Entry 8GL8 (electron microscopy, 2.20 A resolution); this record covers chains A and E of the 8 polymer chains in the assembly.

Chain A:
Name: Protein involved in gliding motility SprA
Organism: Flavobacterium johnsoniae
UniProtKB: A0A1M5G5I4 (A0A1M5G5I4_FLAJO); residue numbers follow UniProt; this construct covers 1-2403
Amino-acid sequence (2403 residues; each row starts with the number of its first residue):
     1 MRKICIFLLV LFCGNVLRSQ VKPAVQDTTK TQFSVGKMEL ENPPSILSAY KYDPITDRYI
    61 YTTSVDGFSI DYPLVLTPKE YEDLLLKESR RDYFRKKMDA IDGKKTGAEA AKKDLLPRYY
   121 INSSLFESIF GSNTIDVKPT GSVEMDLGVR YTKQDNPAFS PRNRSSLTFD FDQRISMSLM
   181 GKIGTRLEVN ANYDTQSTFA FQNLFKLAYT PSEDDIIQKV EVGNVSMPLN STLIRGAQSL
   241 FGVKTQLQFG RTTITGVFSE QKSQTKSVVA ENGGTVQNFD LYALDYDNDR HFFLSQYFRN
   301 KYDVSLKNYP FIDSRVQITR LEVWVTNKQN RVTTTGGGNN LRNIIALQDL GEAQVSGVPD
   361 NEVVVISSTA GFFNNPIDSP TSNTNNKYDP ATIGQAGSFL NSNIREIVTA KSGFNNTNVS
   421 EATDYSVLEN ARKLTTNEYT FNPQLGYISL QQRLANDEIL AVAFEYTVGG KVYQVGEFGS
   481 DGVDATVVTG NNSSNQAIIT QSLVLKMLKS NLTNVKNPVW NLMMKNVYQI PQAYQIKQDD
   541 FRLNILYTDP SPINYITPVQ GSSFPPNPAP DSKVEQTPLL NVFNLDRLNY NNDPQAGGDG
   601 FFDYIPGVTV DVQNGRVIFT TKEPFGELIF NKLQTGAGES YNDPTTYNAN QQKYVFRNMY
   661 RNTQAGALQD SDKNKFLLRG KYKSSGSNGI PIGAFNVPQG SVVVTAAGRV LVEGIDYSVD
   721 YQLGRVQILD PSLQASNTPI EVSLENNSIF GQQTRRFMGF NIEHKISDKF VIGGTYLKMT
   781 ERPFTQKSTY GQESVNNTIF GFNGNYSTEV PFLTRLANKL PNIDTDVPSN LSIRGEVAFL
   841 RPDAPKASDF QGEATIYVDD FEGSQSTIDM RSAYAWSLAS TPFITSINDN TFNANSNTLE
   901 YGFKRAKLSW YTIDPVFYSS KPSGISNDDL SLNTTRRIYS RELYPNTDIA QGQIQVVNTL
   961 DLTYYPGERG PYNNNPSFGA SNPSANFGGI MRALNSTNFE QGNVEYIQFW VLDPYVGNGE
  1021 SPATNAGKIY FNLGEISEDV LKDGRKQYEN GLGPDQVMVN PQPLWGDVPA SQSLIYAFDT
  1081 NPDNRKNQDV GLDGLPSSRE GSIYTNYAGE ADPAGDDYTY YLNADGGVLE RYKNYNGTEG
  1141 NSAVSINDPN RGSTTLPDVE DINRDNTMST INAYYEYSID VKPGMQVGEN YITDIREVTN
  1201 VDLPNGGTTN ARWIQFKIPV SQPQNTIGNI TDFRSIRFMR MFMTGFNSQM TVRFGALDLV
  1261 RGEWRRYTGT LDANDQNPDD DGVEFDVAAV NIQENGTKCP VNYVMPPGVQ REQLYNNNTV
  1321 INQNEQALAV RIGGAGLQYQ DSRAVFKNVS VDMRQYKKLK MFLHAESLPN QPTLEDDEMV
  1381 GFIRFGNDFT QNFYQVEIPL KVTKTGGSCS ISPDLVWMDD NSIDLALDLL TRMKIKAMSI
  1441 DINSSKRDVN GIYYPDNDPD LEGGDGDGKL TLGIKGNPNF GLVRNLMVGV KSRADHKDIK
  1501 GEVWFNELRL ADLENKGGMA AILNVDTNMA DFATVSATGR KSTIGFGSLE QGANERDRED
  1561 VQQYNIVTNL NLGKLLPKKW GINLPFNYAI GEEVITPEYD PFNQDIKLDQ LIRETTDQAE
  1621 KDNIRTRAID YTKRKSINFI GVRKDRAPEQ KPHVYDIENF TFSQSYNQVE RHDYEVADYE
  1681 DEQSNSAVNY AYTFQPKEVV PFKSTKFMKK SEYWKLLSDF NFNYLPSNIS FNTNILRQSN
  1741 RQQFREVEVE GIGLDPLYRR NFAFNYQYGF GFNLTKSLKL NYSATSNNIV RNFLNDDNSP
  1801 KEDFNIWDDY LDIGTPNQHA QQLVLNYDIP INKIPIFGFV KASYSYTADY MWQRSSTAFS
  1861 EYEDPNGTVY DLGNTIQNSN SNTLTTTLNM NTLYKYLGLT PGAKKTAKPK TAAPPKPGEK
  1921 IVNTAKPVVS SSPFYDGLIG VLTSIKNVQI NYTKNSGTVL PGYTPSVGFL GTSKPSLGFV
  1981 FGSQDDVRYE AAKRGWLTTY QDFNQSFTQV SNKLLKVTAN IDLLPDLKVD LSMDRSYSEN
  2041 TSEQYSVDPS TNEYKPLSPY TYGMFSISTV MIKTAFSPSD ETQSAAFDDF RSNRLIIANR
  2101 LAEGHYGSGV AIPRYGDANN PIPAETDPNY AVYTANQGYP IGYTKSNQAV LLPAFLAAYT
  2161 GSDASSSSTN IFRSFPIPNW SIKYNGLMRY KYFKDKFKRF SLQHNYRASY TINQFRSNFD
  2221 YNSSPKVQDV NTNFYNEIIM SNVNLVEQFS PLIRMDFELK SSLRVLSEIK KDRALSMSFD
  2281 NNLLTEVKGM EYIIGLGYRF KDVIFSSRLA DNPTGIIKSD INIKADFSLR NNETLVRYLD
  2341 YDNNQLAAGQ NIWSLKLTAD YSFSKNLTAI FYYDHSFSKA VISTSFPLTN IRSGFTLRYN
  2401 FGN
Unresolved in the structure: 1-29, 1697-1720, 1893-1940, 2306-2315, 2402-2403
Ligand contacts: Lauryl Maltose Neopentyl Glycol (LMN): Val-143, Glu-144, Met-145, Phe-2305, Ile-2316, Ile-2317, Phe-2363, Ser-2364, Leu-2367, Leu-2397, Tyr-2399

Chain E:
Name: Periplasmic chaperone for outer membrane proteins Skp
Organism: Flavobacterium johnsoniae
UniProtKB: A0A1M5G3C1 (A0A1M5G3C1_FLAJO); numbering as in UniProt (aligned over 1-341)
Amino-acid sequence (341 residues; row label = number of the first residue in the row):
     1 MRKQFLFIFL ALIVANTSQA QGKTTRIGYI DMEYILENVS DYKEAKSQLE LKAQKWKQEI
    61 EAKKLNINSL KEGLKTEKAL LTKELIEERE TEIKFQENEM LDYQQKQFGA DGNLMRQKAA
   121 LAKPIQDQVF TAVQDIAEAK NYDFIFDKSS DLTMLFSNKR FDISDQVIRI LNRTDKREQL
   181 NKKQLKEQEA KENRENEIDE NPAMADRQKA LDERRAAREK LIEDRRLEQE AKKKEYDDRR
   241 KAMQAERDAK KNGTVSETAK TTEAAKTTEA VKTDATAKPA STTETTTTPA ETAASKAEER
   301 QKLYEQRKKE LEERRKKILE EREAAKKAKE AETQKTNTTN N
Unresolved in the structure: 1-23, 176-341

Chain A / chain E interface:
Residue-residue contacts (40; chain A residue first):
  Thr-31(A) / Asn-158(E)  hydrogen bond
  Gln-32(A) / Ser-157(E)
  Gln-32(A) / Asn-158(E)
  Gln-32(A) / Lys-159(E)
  Phe-33(A) / Phe-156(E)  hydrophobic
  Phe-33(A) / Ser-157(E)
  Ser-34(A) / Tyr-29(E)  hydrogen bond
  Ser-34(A) / Leu-155(E)
  Ser-34(A) / Phe-156(E)
  Ser-34(A) / Ser-157(E)  hydrogen bond (backbone-backbone)
  Ser-34(A) / Lys-159(E)
  Val-35(A) / Leu-155(E)
  Val-35(A) / Phe-156(E)  hydrophobic
  Gly-36(A) / Asp-151(E)
  Gly-36(A) / Leu-155(E)  hydrogen bond (backbone-backbone)
  Lys-37(A) / Asp-151(E)  hydrogen bond (backbone-backbone)
  Lys-37(A) / Leu-152(E)
  Lys-37(A) / Leu-155(E)
  Asp-53(A) / Leu-101(E)
  Ile-55(A) / Asn-98(E)
  Thr-56(A) / Gln-105(E)  hydrogen bond
  Arg-58(A) / Gln-105(E)  hydrogen bond
  Phe-68(A) / Lys-57(E)
  Phe-68(A) / Glu-61(E)
  Ser-69(A) / Lys-57(E)  hydrogen bond (backbone-side chain)
  Ser-69(A) / Glu-61(E)
  Ile-70(A) / Lys-57(E)
  Asp-71(A) / Lys-57(E)
  Tyr-72(A) / Glu-50(E)  hydrogen bond
  Tyr-72(A) / Ala-53(E)  hydrophobic
  Tyr-72(A) / Gln-54(E)
  Tyr-72(A) / Phe-108(E)  hydrophobic
  Tyr-72(A) / Leu-114(E)  hydrophobic
  Pro-73(A) / Gln-104(E)
  Pro-73(A) / Phe-108(E)
  Val-75(A) / Gln-105(E)
  Val-75(A) / Phe-108(E)
  Val-75(A) / Gly-109(E)
  Val-75(A) / Ala-110(E)  hydrogen bond (backbone-backbone)
  Glu-80(A) / Ala-110(E)
Also at the interface, not in a pair above, chain A (23 interface residues in all): Glu-39, Ile-60, Leu-74, Leu-76
Also at the interface, not in a pair above, chain E (24 interface residues in all): Lys-148, Ser-150, Met-154

Overview:
Chain A and chain E form an interface of 23 and 24 residues respectively; the contacts include 10 hydrogen
bonds. Polar contacts include Thr-31(A)/Asn-158(E), Ser-34(A)/Tyr-29(E) and Thr-56(A)/Gln-105(E). Ligands of
chain A: Lauryl Maltose Neopentyl Glycol.
Here chain A is Protein involved in gliding motility SprA and chain E is Periplasmic chaperone for outer
membrane proteins Skp, both from Flavobacterium johnsoniae. Entry 8GL8 (The Type 9 Secretion System Extended
Translocon - SprA-PorV-PPI-RemZ-SkpA-SprE complex) was determined by electron microscopy.
